Entry 2FJ7 (X-ray diffraction, 3.20 A resolution); this record covers chains I and H of the 10 polymer chains in the assembly.

Chain I:
Molecule: 147 bp DNA containing 16 bp poly dA element
Sequence (147 nucleotides; each row starts with the number of its first residue):
     1 ATCAATATCC ACCTGCACAT TCTACCAAAA GTGTCAAAAA AAAAAAAAAA ATCATGATAA
    61 GCTAATTTGG CTGACTCAGC TGAACATGCC TTTTGATGGA GCAGTTTCCA AATACACTTT
   121 TGGTAGTATC TGCAGGTGGA TATTGAT

Chain H:
Name: Histone H2B
Source organism: Xenopus laevis
UniProt: P02281 (H2B1_XENLA); residues -2 to 122 here correspond to UniProt positions 1-125 (UniProt number = residue number + 3)
Sequence (125 residues; row label = number of the first residue in the row; numbers below 1 keep their minus sign (Pro-2 is residue -2)):
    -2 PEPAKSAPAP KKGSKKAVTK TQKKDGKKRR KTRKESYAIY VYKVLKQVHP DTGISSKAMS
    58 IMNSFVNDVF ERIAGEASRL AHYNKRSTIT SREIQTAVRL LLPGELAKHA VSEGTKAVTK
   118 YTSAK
Unresolved in the structure: -2 to 29
Sequence notes: conflict Thr29 (Ser32 in P02281)
Swiss-Prot annotation at these positions:
  - modified residue: Lys13 (N6-acetyllysine)

Chain I / chain H interface:
Contacting residue pairs (9):
  DT20(I) - Tyr39(H)  phosphate contact
  DT20(I) - Gly50(H)  phosphate contact
  DT20(I) - Ile51(H)  phosphate contact
  DA28(I) - Arg30(H)  phosphate contact
  DA29(I) - Arg30(H)  sugar contact
  DA39(I) - Thr85(H)  phosphate contact
  DA40(I) - Arg83(H)  phosphate contact
  DA40(I) - Ser84(H)  hydrogen bond to the phosphate
  DA40(I) - Thr85(H)  phosphate contact

Summary:
The interface between chain I and chain H involves 5 residues on one side and 7 on the other; the contacts
include 1 hydrogen bond. Its one hydrogen-bonded contact is DA40(I)-Ser84(H).
Here chain I is 147 bp DNA containing 16 bp poly dA element and chain H is Histone H2B (Xenopus laevis). Entry
2FJ7 (Crystal structure of Nucleosome Core Particle Containing a Poly (dA.dT) Sequence Element) was determined
by X-ray diffraction.
